PDB entry 8ESZ | electron microscopy, 3.40 A resolution | chains AO and S5 of the 43 polymer chains in the assembly

Chain AO:
Protein: NADH dehydrogenase [ubiquinone] 1 alpha subcomplex subunit 13
Organism: Drosophila melanogaster
UniProtKB: Q9W402 (Q9W402_DROME); numbering as in UniProt (aligned over 1-154)
Chain sequence (154 residues; each row starts with the number of its first residue):
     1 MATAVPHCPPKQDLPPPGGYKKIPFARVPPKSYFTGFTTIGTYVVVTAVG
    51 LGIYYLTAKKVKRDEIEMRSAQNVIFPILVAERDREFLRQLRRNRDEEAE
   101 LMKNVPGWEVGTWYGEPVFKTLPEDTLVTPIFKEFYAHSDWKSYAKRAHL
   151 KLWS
Not modelled in the structure: 1-8
Small-molecule neighbours:
  - tetradecane (C14): Val44, Ala48, Leu51, Tyr55
  - 1,2-diacyl-sn-glycero-3-phosphocholine (PC1): Ile40, Tyr43, Val44

Chain S5:
Protein: NADH dehydrogenase [ubiquinone] iron-sulfur protein 5
Organism: Drosophila melanogaster
UniProtKB: Q7K1C0 (Q7K1C0_DROME); residues 1-101 here = UniProt positions 1-101
Chain sequence (101 residues; each row starts with the number of its first residue):
     1 MSLTPFLRLPLTDLTGCLINHQTYDKCGKFEMKMMECFEAYGLERGKREC
    51 ADLISDFQECVGMQKQLMRFHAMRNERYKQWLKGERKGQEFFADPPRVDA
   101 Y
Not modelled in the structure: 1
Cystine bridges: Cys37-Cys50
Small-molecule neighbours:
  - 1,2-Distearoyl-sn-glycerophosphoethanolamine (3PE): Pro10, Leu11, Asp13, Leu14
  - 1,2-diacyl-sn-glycero-3-phosphocholine (PC1): Phe6, Leu7, Arg8

Chain AO / chain S5 interface:
Residue-residue contacts (76; chain AO residue first):
  Leu79(AO) - Asp99(S5)
  Glu82(AO) - Arg97(S5)
  Glu82(AO) - Asp99(S5)
  Arg83(AO) - Asp99(S5)
  Arg83(AO) - Tyr101(S5)  hydrogen bond (side chain-backbone)
  Glu86(AO) - Arg97(S5)  salt bridge
  Glu86(AO) - Ala100(S5)
  Phe87(AO) - Tyr101(S5)  hydrophobic
  Gln90(AO) - Pro96(S5)
  Arg93(AO) - Asp94(S5)  salt bridge
  Glu97(AO) - Arg77(S5)  salt bridge
  Glu97(AO) - Ala93(S5)
  Glu98(AO) - Arg69(S5)  salt bridge
  Glu98(AO) - Met73(S5)
  Leu101(AO) - Glu76(S5)
  Leu101(AO) - Arg77(S5)
  Leu101(AO) - Gln80(S5)
  Leu101(AO) - Arg86(S5)
  Met102(AO) - Ala72(S5)
  Met102(AO) - Met73(S5)  hydrophobic
  Met102(AO) - Glu76(S5)
  Asn104(AO) - Glu85(S5)  hydrogen bond
  Val105(AO) - Glu76(S5)
  Trp108(AO) - Arg69(S5)
  Trp108(AO) - Ala72(S5)  hydrophobic
  Gly111(AO) - Arg69(S5)
  Thr112(AO) - Arg69(S5)
  Trp113(AO) - Met68(S5)
  Trp113(AO) - Arg69(S5)
  Trp113(AO) - Ala72(S5)  hydrophobic
  Glu116(AO) - Lys65(S5)  salt bridge
  Pro117(AO) - Lys65(S5)
  Val118(AO) - Gln66(S5)
  Val118(AO) - Arg69(S5)
  Phe119(AO) - Asp56(S5)
  Phe119(AO) - Cys60(S5)  hydrophobic
  Phe119(AO) - Gln66(S5)
  Lys120(AO) - Ser55(S5)
  Lys120(AO) - Asp56(S5)  hydrogen bond (backbone-side chain)
  Thr121(AO) - Lys33(S5)  hydrogen bond
  Thr121(AO) - Asp52(S5)
  Thr121(AO) - Leu53(S5)
  Thr121(AO) - Asp56(S5)  hydrogen bond
  Leu122(AO) - Phe30(S5)  hydrophobic
  Thr129(AO) - Tyr101(S5)
  Pro130(AO) - Tyr101(S5)  hydrogen bond (backbone-side chain)
  Ile131(AO) - Met63(S5)  hydrophobic
  Ile131(AO) - Gln66(S5)
  Ile131(AO) - Leu67(S5)  hydrophobic
  Ile131(AO) - Tyr101(S5)
  Phe132(AO) - Tyr101(S5)  hydrophobic
  Lys133(AO) - Leu67(S5)
  Lys133(AO) - Phe70(S5)
  Glu134(AO) - Gln66(S5)
  Glu134(AO) - Arg69(S5)  salt bridge
  Phe135(AO) - Ala100(S5)  hydrophobic
  Phe135(AO) - Tyr101(S5)  hydrophobic
  Tyr136(AO) - Arg74(S5)
  Tyr136(AO) - Pro96(S5)  hydrophobic
  Ala137(AO) - Phe70(S5)  hydrophobic
  Ala137(AO) - Arg74(S5)  hydrogen bond (backbone-side chain)
  His138(AO) - Met73(S5)
  His138(AO) - Arg74(S5)
  His138(AO) - Arg77(S5)  hydrogen bond
  His138(AO) - Ala93(S5)  hydrogen bond (backbone-backbone)
  Ser139(AO) - Arg74(S5)  hydrogen bond (backbone-side chain)
  Ser139(AO) - Phe92(S5)
  Ser139(AO) - Asp94(S5)
  Ser139(AO) - Pro95(S5)
  Ser139(AO) - Pro96(S5)
  Asp140(AO) - Phe92(S5)
  Ser143(AO) - Pro95(S5)
  Lys146(AO) - Val98(S5)
  Arg147(AO) - Val98(S5)
  Arg147(AO) - Ala100(S5)  hydrogen bond (side chain-backbone)
  Arg147(AO) - Tyr101(S5)  hydrogen bond (side chain-backbone)
Other interface residues (no listed pair), chain S5 (33 interface residues in all): Glu59

Summary:
39 residues of chain AO face 33 of chain S5 across their interface; the contacts include 12 hydrogen bonds and
6 salt bridges. Among the polar pairs are Glu86(AO)-Arg97(S5), Arg93(AO)-Asp94(S5) and Glu97(AO)-Arg77(S5).
Ligands of chain AO: 1,2-diacyl-sn-glycero-3-phosphocholine and tetradecane.
Chain AO is NADH dehydrogenase [ubiquinone] 1 alpha subcomplex subunit 13 and chain S5 is NADH dehydrogenase
[ubiquinone] iron-sulfur protein 5, both from Drosophila melanogaster; the structure, Structure of
mitochondrial complex I from Drosophila melanogaster, Helix-locked state, was determined by electron
microscopy together with 8ESW from the same study.
